5J0N - chains C and H of the 15 polymer chains in the assembly; structure by electron microscopy, 11.00 A resolution (very low resolution: no residue pairs are listed; an interface is given only as per-side residue counts).

Chain C:
Molecule: attB(-19 to +21)
Sequence (41 nucleotides; row label = number of the first residue in the row; numbers below 1 keep their minus sign (DC-19 is residue -19)):
   -19 CCGTTGAAGC CTGCTTTTTT ATACTAACTT GAGCGAAACG G

Chain H:
Molecule: Integrase
Organism: Enterobacteria phage lambda
Notes: EC 2.7.7.-, 3.1.-.-
UniProtKB: P03700 (VINT_LAMBD); residues 1-356 here = UniProt positions 1-356
Amino-acid sequence (356 residues; numbered 1 to 356; the number before each row is that of its first residue):
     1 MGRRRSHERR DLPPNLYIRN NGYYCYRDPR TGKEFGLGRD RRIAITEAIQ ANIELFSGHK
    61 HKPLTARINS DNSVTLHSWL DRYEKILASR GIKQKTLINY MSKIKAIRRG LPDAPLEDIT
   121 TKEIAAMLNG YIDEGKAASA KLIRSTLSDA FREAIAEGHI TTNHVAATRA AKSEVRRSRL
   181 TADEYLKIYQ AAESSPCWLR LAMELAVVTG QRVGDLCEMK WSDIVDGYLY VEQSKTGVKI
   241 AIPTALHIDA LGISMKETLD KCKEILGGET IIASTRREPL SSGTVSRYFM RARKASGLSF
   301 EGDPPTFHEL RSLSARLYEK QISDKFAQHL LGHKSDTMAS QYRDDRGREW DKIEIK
UniProt features mapped onto this chain:
  - active site: Arg212, Lys235, His308, Arg311, His333, Tyr342 (O-(3'-phospho-DNA)-tyrosine intermediate)
  - mutagenesis: Glu47 (E47A: Complete loss of interaction with the integrase)
Reported in the primary citation:
  - catalytic residues: Tyr342 (citing earlier work)

Interface between chain C and chain H:
At this resolution (11 A) residue pairs are not listed: 12 residues of chain C and 25 of chain H lie at the interface.

In short:
12 residues of chain C face 25 of chain H across their interface. UniProt lists 6 active-site residues and one
mutagenesis site on chain H. The paper reports the catalytic residue Tyr342(H).
Here chain C is attB(-19 to +21) and chain H is Integrase (Enterobacteria phage lambda). Entry 5J0N (Lambda
excision HJ intermediate) was determined by electron microscopy.
